PDB entry 7QN7 | electron microscopy, 3.00 A resolution | chains A and E of the 7 polymer chains in the assembly

Chain A:
Name: Gamma-aminobutyric acid receptor subunit alpha-4
Source organism: Homo sapiens
UniProtKB: P48169 (GBRA4_HUMAN); residue numbers follow UniProt; this construct covers 1-554
Chain sequence (554 residues; each row starts with the number of its first residue):
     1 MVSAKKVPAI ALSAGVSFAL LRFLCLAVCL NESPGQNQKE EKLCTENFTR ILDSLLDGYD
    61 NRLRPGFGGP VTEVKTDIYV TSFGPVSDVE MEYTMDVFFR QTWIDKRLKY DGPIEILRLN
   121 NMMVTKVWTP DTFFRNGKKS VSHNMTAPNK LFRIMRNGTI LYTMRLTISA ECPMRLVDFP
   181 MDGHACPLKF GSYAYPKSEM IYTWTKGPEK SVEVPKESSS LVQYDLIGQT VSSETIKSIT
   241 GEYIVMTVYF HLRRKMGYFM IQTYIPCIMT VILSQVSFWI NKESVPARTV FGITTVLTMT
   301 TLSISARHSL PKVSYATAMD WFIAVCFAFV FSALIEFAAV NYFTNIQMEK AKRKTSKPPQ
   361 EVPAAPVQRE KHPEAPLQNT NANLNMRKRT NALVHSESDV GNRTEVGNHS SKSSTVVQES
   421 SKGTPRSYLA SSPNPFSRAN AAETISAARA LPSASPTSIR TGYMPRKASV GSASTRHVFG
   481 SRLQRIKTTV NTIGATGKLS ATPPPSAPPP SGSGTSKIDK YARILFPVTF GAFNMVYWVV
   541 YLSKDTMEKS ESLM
Unresolved in the structure: 1-45, 351-514, 545-554
Disulfides: Cys172-Cys186
Covalent attachments: N-acetylglucosamine (NAG) linked to Asn144, Asn157
Residues lining bound ligands:
  - gamma-amino-butanoic acid (ABU): Phe98, Arg100, Leu151, Thr163
  - 1,2-dipalmitoyl-sn-glycero-3-phosphate (PX6): Ala328, Phe329, Ser332, Ile335, Glu336, Ala339, Phe343, Gln347, Ser516, Lys517, Ile518, Tyr521, Leu525, Phe526, Thr529
Swiss-Prot annotation at these positions:
  - binding site (4-aminobutanoate): Arg100, Thr163
  - glycosylation (N-linked (GlcNAc...) asparagine): Asn47, Asn144, Asn157
What the authors report for this chain:
  - specificity-determining residues: Arg135 (proposed by the authors, not directly observed)

Chain E:
Name: Gamma-aminobutyric acid receptor subunit delta
Source organism: Homo sapiens
UniProtKB: O14764 (GBRD_HUMAN); residue numbers follow UniProt; this construct covers 1-452
Chain sequence (472 residues; row label = number of the first residue in the row):
     1 MDAPARLLAP LLLLCAQQLR GTRAMNDIGD YVGSNLEISW LPNLDGLIAG YARNFRPGIG
    61 GPPVNVALAL EVASIDHISE ANMEYTMTVF LHQSWRDSRL SYNHTNETLG LDSRFVDKLW
   121 LPDTFIVNAK SAWFHDVTVE NKLIRLQPDG VILYSIRITS TVACDMDLAK YPMDEQECML
   181 DLESYGYSSE DIVYYWSESQ EHIHGLDKLQ LAQFTITSYR FTTELMNFKS AGQFPRLSLH
   241 FHLRRNRGVY IIQSYMPSVL LVAMSWVSFW ISQAAVPARV SLGITTVLTM TTLMVSARSS
   301 LPRASAIKAL DVYFWICYVF VFAALVEYAF AHFNADYRKK QKAKVKVSRP RAEMDVRNAI
   361 VLFSLSAAGV TQELAISRRQ RRVPGNLMGS YRSVGVETGE TKKEGAARSG GQGGIRARLR
   421 PIDADTIDIY ARAVFPAAFA AVNVIYWAAY AMGGSGGSGG SGKTETSQVA PA
Unresolved in the structure: 1-41, 337-423, 452-472
Disulfides: Cys164-Cys178
Covalent attachments: N-acetylglucosamine (NAG) linked to Asn65, Asn103
Sequence notes: expression tag (453-472)
Swiss-Prot annotation at these positions:
  - modified residue: Ser390 (Phosphoserine)
  - glycosylation (N-linked (GlcNAc...) asparagine): Asn103, Asn106
What the authors report for this chain:
  - specificity-determining residues: Glu71, His92 (proposed by the authors, not directly observed)

How chain A and chain E interact:
Residue-residue contacts (76; chain A residue first):
  Asn61(A) - Arg114(E)
  Arg62(A) - Leu44(E)
  Arg62(A) - Asp45(E)  salt bridge
  Arg62(A) - Phe115(E)
  Arg62(A) - Lys118(E)
  Glu90(A) - His77(E)  salt bridge
  Thr125(A) - Arg114(E)  hydrogen bond (backbone-side chain)
  Val127(A) - Arg114(E)  hydrogen bond (backbone-side chain)
  Thr129(A) - Arg114(E)  hydrogen bond
  Asp131(A) - Val139(E)
  Thr132(A) - Val137(E)
  Thr132(A) - Thr138(E)  hydrogen bond (backbone-side chain)
  Phe133(A) - Val137(E)
  Phe133(A) - Asn141(E)
  Phe133(A) - Arg157(E)
  Phe134(A) - Val137(E)  hydrophobic
  Phe134(A) - Arg157(E)
  Arg135(A) - Arg157(E)  hydrogen bond (backbone-side chain)
  Gly137(A) - His135(E)
  Gly137(A) - Arg157(E)  hydrogen bond (backbone-side chain)
  Lys138(A) - Asp76(E)  salt bridge
  Lys138(A) - His77(E)
  Lys138(A) - Trp133(E)
  Lys138(A) - His135(E)
  Lys139(A) - Trp133(E)
  Ser140(A) - Val137(E)
  Met164(A) - Thr138(E)
  Leu166(A) - Thr138(E)
  Glu171(A) - Ser74(E)  hydrogen bond
  Tyr193(A) - Phe90(E)  hydrophobic
  Tyr193(A) - Asn141(E)  hydrogen bond (side chain-backbone)
  Tyr193(A) - Lys142(E)
  Tyr193(A) - Leu143(E)
  Tyr193(A) - Ser155(E)  hydrogen bond
  Tyr193(A) - Ile156(E)  hydrogen bond (side chain-backbone)
  Tyr193(A) - Arg157(E)  hydrogen bond (side chain-backbone)
  Ala194(A) - Leu143(E)  hydrophobic
  Ala194(A) - Arg145(E)  hydrogen bond (backbone-side chain)
  Pro196(A) - Arg145(E)
  Ile239(A) - Glu71(E)
  Ile239(A) - His92(E)
  Ile239(A) - Ile203(E)  hydrophobic
  Thr240(A) - His92(E)
  Thr240(A) - Leu143(E)
  Thr240(A) - Arg145(E)  hydrogen bond (backbone-side chain)
  Tyr243(A) - Arg145(E)  hydrogen bond
  Val285(A) - Ala275(E)  hydrophobic
  Val285(A) - Ala278(E)  hydrophobic
  Pro286(A) - Pro277(E)  hydrophobic
  Pro286(A) - Ala278(E)  hydrophobic
  Thr289(A) - Ala278(E)
  Ile293(A) - Leu282(E)  hydrophobic
  Ile293(A) - Thr285(E)
  Val296(A) - Met264(E)  hydrophobic
  Leu297(A) - Thr289(E)
  Thr300(A) - Pro257(E)
  Ser303(A) - Gln253(E)
  Ile304(A) - Gln253(E)
  Arg307(A) - Gln253(E)
  Lys312(A) - Ala212(E)
  Lys312(A) - Tyr250(E)
  Ser314(A) - Asn246(E)
  Ser314(A) - Gly248(E)
  Ser314(A) - Val249(E)  hydrogen bond (backbone-backbone)
  Tyr315(A) - Val249(E)
  Ala316(A) - Val249(E)  hydrophobic
  Phe327(A) - Leu260(E)  hydrophobic
  Phe331(A) - Ala263(E)  hydrophobic
  Leu334(A) - Met264(E)  hydrophobic
  Ala338(A) - Val267(E)  hydrophobic
  Asn341(A) - Trp270(E)
  Asn341(A) - Ile271(E)
  Asn341(A) - Ser272(E)  hydrogen bond (side chain-backbone)
  Tyr342(A) - Trp270(E)
  Tyr342(A) - Arg432(E)
  Asn345(A) - Ser272(E)
Other interface residues (no listed pair), chain A (56 interface residues in all): Asp60, Phe67, Trp128, Pro130, Val141, Ser142, Tyr195, Ser238, Val313, Asp320, Ile335
Other interface residues (no listed pair), chain E (56 interface residues in all): Leu109, Gly110, Leu111, Asp112, Asp136, Leu153, Ser199, Gln213, Met256, Leu261, Ser281

Summary:
Chain A and chain E each contribute 56 residues to their interface; the contacts include 16 hydrogen bonds and
3 salt bridges. Among the polar pairs are Arg62(A)-Asp45(E), Glu90(A)-His77(E) and Lys138(A)-Asp76(E). Bound
to chain A: 1,2-dipalmitoyl-sn-glycero-3-phosphate and gamma-amino-butanoic acid. Covalently linked
N-acetylglucosamine: at Asn144(A) and Asn157(A). From the paper: specificity determinants Arg135(A) and
Glu71(E) among others.
Here chain A is Gamma-aminobutyric acid receptor subunit alpha-4 and chain E is Gamma-aminobutyric acid
receptor subunit delta, both from Homo sapiens. Entry 7QN7 (Cryo-EM structure of human full-length
extrasynaptic alpha4beta3delta GABA(A)R in complex with GABA, histamine and nanobody Nb25) was determined by
electron microscopy (same publication as 7QN5, 7QN6, 7QN8, 7QN9, 7QNA, 7QNB and 3 further entries).
